PDB entry 4CGU | X-ray diffraction, 2.11 A resolution | chains A and B of the 3 polymer chains in the assembly

# Chain A
Name: Tpr repeat-containing protein associated with HSP90
Source organism: Saccharomyces cerevisiae
UniProt: P25638 (TAH1_YEAST); residues 1-111 here = UniProt positions 1-111
Chain sequence (112 residues; numbered 0 to 111; the number before each row is that of its first residue; numbering starts at 0):
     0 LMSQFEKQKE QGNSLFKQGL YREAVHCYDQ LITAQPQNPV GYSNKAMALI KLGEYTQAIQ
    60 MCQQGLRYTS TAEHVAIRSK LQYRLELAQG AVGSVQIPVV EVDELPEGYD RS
Modified / non-standard residues: Mse-1 (selenomethionine; parent Met); Mse-46 (selenomethionine; parent Met); Mse-60 (selenomethionine; parent Met)
Construct notes: expression tag (0)
Swiss-Prot annotation at these positions:
  - modified residue: Ser-2 (N-acetylserine)

# Chain B
Name: Protein interacting with HSP90 1
Source organism: Saccharomyces cerevisiae
Notes: fragment: c-terminal domain, residues 187-344
UniProt: P38768 (PIH1_YEAST); residues 187-344 here = UniProt positions 187-344
Chain sequence (158 residues; row label = number of the first residue in the row):
   187 HKIIEEEAGD PMSILRGRND DGDDNNDPDD GTLPPLFPIE NKISGAKIEE IDKNEIAHRN
   247 LKQAPAPAPA PHEQQEDVPE YEVKMKRFKG AAYKLRILIE NKAPNSKPDR FSPSYNFAEN
   307 ILYINGKLSI PLPRDIVVNA ADIKIFHIRK ERTLYIYI
Not modelled in the structure: 187-263
Modified / non-standard residues: Mse-198 (selenomethionine); Mse-271 (selenomethionine; parent Met)

# How chain A and chain B interact
Pairs across the interface (50; chain A residue first):
  Gln-62(A) / Ala-326(B)
  Gln-62(A) / Ala-327(B)
  Arg-66(A) / Asn-325(B)
  Arg-66(A) / Ala-327(B)
  Arg-66(A) / Asp-328(B)  salt bridge
  Gln-88(A) / Phe-303(B)
  Gly-92(A) / Asn-302(B)
  Gly-92(A) / Phe-303(B)  hydrogen bond (backbone-backbone)
  Ser-93(A) / Tyr-301(B)
  Ser-93(A) / Asn-302(B)
  Val-94(A) / Ser-300(B)
  Val-94(A) / Tyr-301(B)  hydrogen bond (backbone-backbone)
  Val-94(A) / Phe-303(B)  hydrophobic
  Gln-95(A) / Ser-298(B)  hydrogen bond
  Gln-95(A) / Pro-299(B)
  Gln-95(A) / Ser-300(B)
  Ile-96(A) / Pro-299(B)  hydrogen bond (backbone-backbone)
  Ile-96(A) / Tyr-301(B)  hydrophobic
  Ile-96(A) / Ala-326(B)
  Ile-96(A) / Ile-329(B)
  Ile-96(A) / Ile-331(B)  hydrophobic
  Pro-97(A) / Ile-331(B)
  Val-98(A) / Pro-299(B)
  Val-98(A) / Ile-331(B)
  Val-98(A) / His-333(B)
  Val-99(A) / Ile-331(B)  hydrogen bond (backbone-backbone)
  Val-99(A) / Phe-332(B)
  Val-99(A) / His-333(B)  hydrogen bond (backbone-backbone)
  Glu-100(A) / His-333(B)  salt bridge
  Val-101(A) / His-333(B)  hydrogen bond (backbone-backbone)
  Val-101(A) / Ile-334(B)
  Asp-102(A) / Ile-334(B)
  Glu-103(A) / Ile-334(B)
  Leu-104(A) / Phe-332(B)  hydrophobic
  Leu-104(A) / Tyr-341(B)  hydrophobic
  Leu-104(A) / Tyr-343(B)
  Pro-105(A) / Phe-332(B)  hydrophobic
  Gly-107(A) / Tyr-279(B)
  Tyr-108(A) / Tyr-279(B)
  Tyr-108(A) / Lys-330(B)
  Tyr-108(A) / Phe-332(B)  hydrophobic
  Tyr-108(A) / Tyr-343(B)  hydrophobic
  Asp-109(A) / Lys-272(B)  salt bridge
  Asp-109(A) / Phe-274(B)
  Asp-109(A) / Tyr-279(B)  hydrogen bond (backbone-side chain)
  Asp-109(A) / Arg-282(B)  salt bridge
  Asp-109(A) / Tyr-343(B)  hydrogen bond (backbone-side chain)
  Arg-110(A) / Arg-282(B)
  Ser-111(A) / Lys-272(B)  hydrogen bond (backbone-side chain)
  Ser-111(A) / Arg-282(B)  hydrogen bond (backbone-side chain)
Other interface residues (no listed pair), chain A (24 interface residues in all): Ile-58, Val-91
Other interface residues (no listed pair), chain B (25 interface residues in all): Phe-297, Leu-308, Leu-340
Interface features reported in the paper:
  - specific contacts: Ile-58(A)/Phe-303(B) (hydrophobic contact), Arg-66(A)/Asp-328(B) (hydrogen bond), Val-91(A)/Phe-303(B) (hydrophobic contact), Gly-92(A)/Phe-303(B) (hydrophobic contact), Val-94(A)/Phe-303(B) (hydrophobic contact), Glu-100(A)/His-333(B)
  - interface residues, chain A: Ser-93(A), Val-94(A), Ile-96(A), Val-98(A), Val-99(A), Val-101(A), Leu-104(A), Tyr-108(A), Asp-109(A), Ser-111(A)
  - interface residues, chain B: Lys-272(B), Arg-282(B), Phe-297(B), Pro-299(B), Ser-300(B), Tyr-301(B), Phe-303(B), Ala-326(B), Ile-331(B), Phe-332(B), His-333(B), Ile-334(B), Tyr-341(B), Tyr-343(B)

# Summary
24 residues of chain A and 25 residues of chain B are in contact, with 11 hydrogen bonds and 4 salt bridges.
Polar pairs include Arg-66(A)/Asp-328(B), Glu-100(A)/His-333(B) and Asp-109(A)/Lys-272(B). The paper describes
hydrophobic contacts between Ile-58(A) and Phe-303(B), Val-91(A) and Phe-303(B) and Gly-92(A) and Phe-303(B)
among others; a hydrogen bond between Arg-66(A) and Asp-328(B); a contact between Glu-100(A) and His-333(B).
From the paper: interface residues Ser-93(A), Val-94(A) and Lys-272(B) among others.
Chain A is Tpr repeat-containing protein associated with HSP90 and chain B is Protein interacting with HSP90
1, both from Saccharomyces cerevisiae; the structure, Full length Tah1 bound to yeast PIH1 and HSP90 peptide
SRMEEVD, was determined by X-ray diffraction together with 4CGV, 4CGW, 4CKT and 4CSE from the same study.
